4ITA - chains A and B; structure by X-ray diffraction, 1.40 A resolution.

== Chain A (and B) ==
Name: Succinate-semialdehyde dehydrogenase
Source organism: Synechococcus sp
Notes: chain B of this document is another copy of the same molecule, construct and numbering; everything in this record applies to it too
UniProtKB: B1XMM6 (B1XMM6_SYNP2); residues 1-454 here = UniProt positions 1-454
Sequence (456 residues; each row starts with the number of its first residue; numbers below 1 keep their minus sign (Gly-1 is residue -1)):
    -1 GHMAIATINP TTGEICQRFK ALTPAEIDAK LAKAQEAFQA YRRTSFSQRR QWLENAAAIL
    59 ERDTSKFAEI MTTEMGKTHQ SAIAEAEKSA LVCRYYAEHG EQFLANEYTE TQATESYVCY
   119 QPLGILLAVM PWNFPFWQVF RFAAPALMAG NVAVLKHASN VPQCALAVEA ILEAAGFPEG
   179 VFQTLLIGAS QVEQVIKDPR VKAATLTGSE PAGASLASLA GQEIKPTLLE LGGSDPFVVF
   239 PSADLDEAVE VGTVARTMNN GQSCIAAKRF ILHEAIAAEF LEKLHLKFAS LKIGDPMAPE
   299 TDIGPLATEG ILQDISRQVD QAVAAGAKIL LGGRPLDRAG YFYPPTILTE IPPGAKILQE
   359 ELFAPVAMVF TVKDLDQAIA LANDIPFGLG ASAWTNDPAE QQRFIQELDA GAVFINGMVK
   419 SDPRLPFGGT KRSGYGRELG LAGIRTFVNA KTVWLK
Unresolved in the structure: -1 to 2
Construct notes: expression tag (-1 to 0)
Covalently attached groups: NADPH (NDP) linked to Cys262
Residues lining bound ligands: NADPH (NDP; NADPH dihydro-nicotinamide-adenine-dinucleotide phosphate): Val127, Met128, Pro129, Trp130, Asn131, Phe132, Gln136, Arg139, Lys154, His155, Ala156, Ser157, Gly186, Ala187, Val190, Leu204, Thr205, Gly206, Ser207, Ala210, Ser213, Glu228, Leu229, Gly230, Gly231, Ser261, Ile309, Glu359, Phe361, Leu387, Phe425

== Interface between chain A and chain B ==
Residue-residue contacts (103; chain A residue first):
  Arg40(A) with Asp407(B), salt bridge
  Thr107(A) with Arg422(B); Leu423(B)
  Glu108(A) with Arg422(B)
  Thr109(A) with Arg422(B)
  Tyr115(A) with Ile403(B)
  Val116(A) with Pro424(B)
  Gln119(A) with Gln404(B), hydrogen bond (side chain-backbone)
  Glu208(A) with Ile222(B)
  Ala212(A) with Gly219(B); Gln220(B); Ile222(B)
  Ala215(A) with Gly219(B)
  Ser216(A) with Ser216(B); Gly219(B); Gln220(B)
  Gly219(A) with Ala212(B); Ala215(B); Ser216(B)
  Gln220(A) with Ala212(B); Ser216(B)
  Glu221(A) with Arg430(B), salt bridge
  Ile222(A) with Glu208(B); Ala212(B); Leu227(B), hydrophobic; Leu229(B), hydrophobic; Lys429(B); Gly432(B); Tyr433(B)
  Lys223(A) with Tyr433(B)
  Pro224(A) with Tyr433(B)
  Leu229(A) with Ile222(B), hydrophobic
  Glu245(A) with Lys454(B), salt bridge
  Gln399(A) with Leu453(B)
  Ile403(A) with Tyr115(B); Lys449(B), hydrogen bond (backbone-side chain); Val451(B), hydrophobic
  Gln404(A) with Gln119(B), hydrogen bond (backbone-side chain); Lys449(B), hydrogen bond (backbone-side chain)
  Leu406(A) with Lys449(B), hydrogen bond (backbone-side chain)
  Asp407(A) with Arg40(B), salt bridge
  Ala408(A) with Asn447(B), hydrogen bond (backbone-side chain); Lys449(B)
  Gly409(A) with Asn447(B); Ala448(B); Lys449(B); Thr450(B), hydrogen bond (backbone-backbone)
  Ala410(A) with Thr450(B)
  Val411(A) with Lys449(B); Thr450(B), hydrogen bond (backbone-backbone); Val451(B); Trp452(B), hydrogen bond (backbone-backbone)
  Phe412(A) with Trp452(B)
  Ile413(A) with Trp452(B), hydrogen bond (backbone-backbone); Leu453(B); Lys454(B), hydrogen bond (backbone-backbone)
  Asn414(A) with Trp452(B); Lys454(B)
  Gly415(A) with Trp452(B)
  Arg422(A) with Thr107(B); Glu108(B); Thr109(B)
  Leu423(A) with Thr107(B); Thr109(B)
  Pro424(A) with Val116(B); Thr450(B), hydrogen bond (backbone-side chain)
  Thr428(A) with Asn447(B)
  Lys429(A) with Ile222(B)
  Arg430(A) with Glu221(B), salt bridge
  Gly432(A) with Ile222(B)
  Tyr433(A) with Ile222(B); Lys223(B); Pro224(B)
  Arg435(A) with Asn447(B), hydrogen bond; Ala448(B), hydrogen bond (side chain-backbone)
  Asn447(A) with Ala408(B), hydrogen bond (side chain-backbone); Gly409(B); Thr428(B); Arg435(B), hydrogen bond
  Ala448(A) with Gly409(B); Arg435(B), hydrogen bond (backbone-side chain)
  Lys449(A) with Ile403(B), hydrogen bond (side chain-backbone); Gln404(B), hydrogen bond (side chain-backbone); Leu406(B), hydrogen bond (side chain-backbone); Ala408(B); Gly409(B); Val411(B)
  Thr450(A) with Gly409(B), hydrogen bond (backbone-backbone); Ala410(B); Val411(B), hydrogen bond (backbone-backbone); Leu423(B); Pro424(B), hydrogen bond (side chain-backbone)
  Val451(A) with Ile403(B), hydrophobic; Val411(B)
  Trp452(A) with Val411(B), hydrogen bond (backbone-backbone); Phe412(B); Ile413(B), hydrogen bond (backbone-backbone); Gly415(B)
  Leu453(A) with Gln399(B); Ile413(B), hydrophobic
  Lys454(A) with Glu245(B), salt bridge; Ile413(B), hydrogen bond (backbone-backbone); Asn414(B)
Also at the interface, not in a pair above, chain A (54 interface residues in all): Ser114, Gly211, Leu227, Glu405, Asp420
Also at the interface, not in a pair above, chain B (53 interface residues in all): Gly211, Glu405, Asp420

== Overview ==
54 residues of chain A face 53 of chain B across their interface, with 26 hydrogen bonds and 6 salt bridges.
Among the polar pairs are Arg40(A)-Asp407(B), Glu221(A)-Arg430(B) and Glu245(A)-Lys454(B). NADPH is covalently
linked to Cys262(A).
Chain A and chain B are both Succinate-semialdehyde dehydrogenase (Synechococcus sp); the structure, Structure
of bacterial enzyme in complex with cofactor, was determined by X-ray diffraction together with 4IT9 and 4ITB
from the same study.
